Entry 7E93 (electron microscopy, 6.54 A resolution (low resolution: residue-level contacts below are approximate; hydrogen-bond / salt-bridge calls are withheld)); this record covers chains A and I of the 22 polymer chains in the assembly.

Chain A:
Name: TRAPP-associated protein TCA17
Organism: Saccharomyces cerevisiae (strain ATCC 204508 / S288c)
UniProtKB: P32613 (TCA17_YEAST); residue numbers follow UniProt; this construct covers 1-152
Sequence (152 residues; each row starts with the number of its first residue):
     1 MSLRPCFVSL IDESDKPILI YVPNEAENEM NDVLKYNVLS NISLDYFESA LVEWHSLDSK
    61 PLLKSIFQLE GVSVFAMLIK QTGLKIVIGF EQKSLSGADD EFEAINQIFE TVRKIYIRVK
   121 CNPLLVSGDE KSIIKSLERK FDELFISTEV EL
Disordered / not traced: 1-2

Chain I:
Name: Trafficking protein particle complex II-specific subunit 130
Organism: Saccharomyces cerevisiae (strain ATCC 204508 / S288c)
UniProtKB: Q03660 (TR130_YEAST); residue numbers follow UniProt; this construct covers 1-1102
Sequence (1102 residues; each row starts with the number of its first residue):
     1 MDKEIYCGSV PVSYFDPFDL FESLRPEFQQ ILPLDNIHWK AFDGTVRTVN RLPIELIPEG
    61 RGEADKSNDE QPFIRFLIVN CISIDQYRAK VRPLVRQWLP NLESVSSSTG EKMIYKPIIL
   121 LYANSEVVDS NLFKSVSLME KFGKDFPHVQ TLEVRSVYRS PKERQEFWNQ FSQKIKASVL
   181 SIFQKRLTHL QHSLANLQKG NNFEEQLLTR EKLYELYVVF NILEDASLEL QKIKKEILRR
   241 NMNMPDGKLQ VPFESSSKSD ESLGSIIIEG TLDKFQLHKY FFIRRLRLLK LEDQTLTAFV
   301 GAFQLIKNFI ESISIEYRKS VRLLEFKHYF ITSMLSYFEF ENVSNPLLCE IKAELLMLKR
   361 DNWVQGVMAT SGYRLMDKNY PNSDVKYKFD LLKETFVDET VFQENFLTLT KEILSLFNKC
   421 EGKRQRIVDI LSIEIGLLYY QGKKYEEAVS LFLSCYEYYT QTNWNSIGLK ILQVFIDSLS
   481 HCPKLDVLQI DGESVSASAV LTNAFLNILK LCKDNDSKEI WWKKFMDLQM KNNIHLMYPL
   541 DGLFEVTLNS KVHLARANVS AIEVNLKSYG FPEDISTKTM RLSLKNMGGD VIVFGASDFL
   601 LKKGENKLIL ECRDIMYGEF SLLSFEIIVE GITFVKEFPE NQDEFIVVPE IYCKESTKVL
   661 VKQAHNLNLG EYALELKSVQ SDALESLQVE VEVQKNIGNM KNLPVSFSMD EIQARKRYNT
   721 PFENVRLEYY LLDQITAFDL IIKTSFTKKN DQGTFGETKK VRIQCYLQLS VSVEDIFKKD
   781 IFFFKFLLNS SVREEPVILY SSELSAPDTR NDYNIRGDYI ATTPALITFD GNESFINCYE
   841 ITANNNFDSK DIFNLKVRYN TLKEQLDCFI TDAVLIEGDV EWFILFEKWK TFWELEILKK
   901 LKYDYDAFKE NRIIRLLKTS IDLNKTKSKI RNLCIEKAVL DKILICLNKV SRGIAVCNTD
   961 MDEYVRNLVP KQLTVPVQLP GFEQFFHVQF EQMETSHDAL HDTIATIGNS LSYTVIVENL
  1021 SGQWGQDVID DGGYIFEILS SNEWLIHGQK RCAIKEKRKE FEVHLIPLKK GYLNFPRVEI
  1081 TNINGKSCRV DHSNAFESIL IF
Disordered / not traced: 1-249, 384-392, 485-491, 531-550, 1085-1102

Interface between chain A and chain I:
Pairs across the interface (21; chain A residue first):
  Lys16(A) - Thr462(I)
  Lys16(A) - Asn463(I)
  Lys16(A) - Trp464(I)
  Pro17(A) - Trp464(I)
  Leu34(A) - Ser466(I)
  Lys35(A) - Met376(I)
  Lys35(A) - Asp377(I)
  Asn37(A) - Ser466(I)
  Ile42(A) - Arg426(I)
  Ile42(A) - Ile430(I)
  Asp45(A) - Gln425(I)
  Asp45(A) - Arg426(I)
  Leu51(A) - Thr295(I)
  Leu51(A) - Pro346(I)
  Leu51(A) - Leu347(I)
  Val52(A) - Val300(I)
  Glu70(A) - Asn379(I)
  Gln92(A) - Ser314(I)
  Lys93(A) - Pro381(I)
  Lys93(A) - Asn382(I)
  Lys93(A) - Ser383(I)
Other interface residues (no listed pair), chain A (17 interface residues in all): Ile18, Ile20, Val38, Ser49, Ala50
Other interface residues (no listed pair), chain I (25 interface residues in all): Gln294, Leu296, Thr297, Cys349, Lys359, Arg424, Ile467

In short:
17 residues of chain A and 25 residues of chain I are in contact.
Chain A is TRAPP-associated protein TCA17 and chain I is Trafficking protein particle complex II-specific
subunit 130, both from Saccharomyces cerevisiae (strain ATCC 204508 / S288c); the structure, Intact TRAPPII
(state III), was determined by electron microscopy (same publication as 7E2C, 7E2D, 7E8S, 7E8T, 7E94 and
7EA3).
